4C61 - chain A; structure by X-ray diffraction, 2.45 A resolution.

# Chain A
Molecule: Tyrosine-protein kinase JAK2
Source organism: Homo sapiens
Notes: EC 2.7.1.112; fragment: kinase domain residues 835-1132
UniProt: O60674 (JAK2_HUMAN); numbering as in UniProt (aligned over 835-1132)
Sequence (298 residues; numbered 835 to 1132; the number before each row is that of its first residue):
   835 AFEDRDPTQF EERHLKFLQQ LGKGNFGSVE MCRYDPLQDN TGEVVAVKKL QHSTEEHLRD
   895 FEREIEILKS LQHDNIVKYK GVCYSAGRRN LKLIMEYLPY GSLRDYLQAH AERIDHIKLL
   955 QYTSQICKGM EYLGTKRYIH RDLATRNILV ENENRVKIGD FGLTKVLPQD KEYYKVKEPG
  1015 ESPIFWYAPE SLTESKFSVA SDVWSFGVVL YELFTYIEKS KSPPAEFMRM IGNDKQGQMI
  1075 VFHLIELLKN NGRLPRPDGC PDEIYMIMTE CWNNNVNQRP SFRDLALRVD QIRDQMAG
Not modelled in the structure: 835-843, 857-860, 919-923, 1011-1014, 1131-1132
Sequence notes: engineered mutation Ala-943 (Lys in O60674), Ala-945 (Lys in O60674)
Modified positions: Tyr-1007 (o-phosphotyrosine; PTR); Tyr-1008 (o-phosphotyrosine; PTR)
UniProt features mapped onto this chain:
  - active site: Asp-976 (Proton acceptor)
  - binding site (ATP): Leu-855 to Val-863, Lys-882
  - modified residue (Phosphotyrosine): Tyr-868, Tyr-966, Tyr-972, Tyr-1007, Tyr-1008
  - mutagenesis: Lys-882 (K882E: Loss of ability to up-regulate potassium voltage-gated channel activity of KCNA3)
Small-molecule neighbours: LMM (N2-[(1S)-1-(5-fluoropyrimidin-2-yl)ethyl]-7-methyl-N4-(1-methylimidazol-4-yl)thieno[3,2-d]pyrimidine-2,4-diamine): Leu-855, Gly-856, Val-863, Ala-880, Val-911, Met-929, Glu-930, Tyr-931, Leu-932, Pro-933, Tyr-934, Gly-935, Ser-936, Arg-980, Asn-981, Ile-982, Leu-983, Gly-993, Asp-994

# In short
Bound to chain A: compound LMM. Curated annotation (UniProt) lists active-site residue Asp-976, 10 ATP-binding
residues and one mutagenesis site.
Chain A is Tyrosine-protein kinase JAK2 (Homo sapiens); the structure, Inhibitors of Jak2 Kinase domain, was
determined by X-ray diffraction together with 4C62 from the same study.
